PDB entry 1I4O | X-ray diffraction, 2.40 A resolution | chains A and C

# Chain A
Molecule: Caspase-7
Source organism: Homo sapiens
Notes: EC 3.4.22.-
UniProt: P55210 (CASP7_HUMAN); residue numbers follow UniProt; this construct covers 24-303
Chain sequence (280 residues; numbered 24 to 303; the number before each row is that of its first residue):
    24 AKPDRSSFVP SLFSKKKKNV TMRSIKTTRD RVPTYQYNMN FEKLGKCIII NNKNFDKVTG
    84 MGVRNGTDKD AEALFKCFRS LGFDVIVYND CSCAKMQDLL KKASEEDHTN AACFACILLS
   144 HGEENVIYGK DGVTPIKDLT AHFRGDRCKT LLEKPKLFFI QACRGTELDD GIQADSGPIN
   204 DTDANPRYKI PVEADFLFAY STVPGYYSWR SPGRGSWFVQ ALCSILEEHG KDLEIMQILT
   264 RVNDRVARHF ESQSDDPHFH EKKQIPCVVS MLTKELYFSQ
Disordered / not traced: 24-54, 197-210
UniProt features mapped onto this chain:
  - region: K38 to K41 (Exosite), K76 to R87 (Loop L1), R187 to Q196 (Loop L2), V226 to G238 (Loop L3), E274 to I288 (Loop L4)
  - active site: H144, C186
  - site: F36, S37 (Cleavage), M45, R46 (Cleavage), S47, I48 (Cleavage), R187 (Involved in allosteric regulation), Y223 (Involved in allosteric regulation)
  - modified residue: S30 (Phosphoserine), S37 (Phosphoserine), T173 (Phosphothreonine), R233 (Microbial infection: ADP-riboxanated arginine), S239 (Phosphoserine)
  - mutagenesis: S30 (S30A: Abolished phosphorylation by PAK2; when associated with A-173 and A-239; S30E: Mimics phosphorylation; does not affect thiol protease activity), K38 to K41 (Decreased ability to cleave PARP1 and PTGES3; Decreased ability to cleave PARP1), K39 to K40 (Does not affect ability to cleave PARP1; Decreased ability to cleave PARP1. Decreased RNA-binding), K39 (K39E: Decreased ability to cleave PARP1), T173 (T173A: Abolished phosphorylation by PAK2; when associated with A-30 and A-239), C186 (C186A: Abolished thiol protease activity), R187 (R187K: Does not significantly affect thiol protease catalytic efficiency; R187M/A/G: Reduced thiol protease catalytic efficiency; R187W/N: Strongly reduced thiol protease catalytic efficiency), D192 (D192A: Strongly reduced thiol protease activity), I195 to D206 (In mutant II; prevents cleavage of loop L2 region; retains significant thiol protease activity), I195 to G200 (In mutant III; prevents cleavage of loop L2 region; abolished thiol protease activity), D198 to D204 (In mutant IV; prevents cleavage of loop L2 region; retains significant thiol protease activity), D198 (D198A: Strongly reduced cleavage and activation by initiator caspases. Abolished cleavage and activation by initiator caspases; when associated with A-206. In P7-D2A mutant ...), 9 further mutagenesis entries in UniProt
From the paper describing this entry:
  - specificity-determining residues: Q276 (by similarity / conservation)

# Chain C
Molecule: Baculoviral iap repeat-containing protein 4
Source organism: Homo sapiens
UniProt: P98170 (BIRC4_HUMAN); residues 120-260 here = UniProt positions 120-260
Chain sequence (141 residues; numbered 120 to 260; the number before each row is that of its first residue):
   120 YLGSRDHFAL DRPSETHADY LLRTGQVVDI SDTIYPRNPA MYSEEARLKS FQNWPDYAHL
   180 TPRELASAGL YYTGIGDQVQ CFCCGGKLKN WEPCDRAWSE HRRHFPNCFF VLGRNLNIRS
   240 ESDAVSSDRN FPNSTNLPRN P
Disordered / not traced: 120-133, 151-260

# How chain A and chain C interact
Pairs across the interface - 30 pairs, chain A then chain C:
  G83(A) with Y139(C); T143(C)
  M84(A) with R142(C); T143(C)
  G85(A) with T143(C), hydrogen bond (backbone-backbone)
  H144(A) with T143(C); G144(C)
  T189(A) with L141(C)
  Y230(A) with L141(C); G144(C); Q145(C); V146(C), hydrogen bond (side chain-backbone)
  W232(A) with V146(C), hydrophobic; V147(C); D148(C)
  R233(A) with G144(C); V147(C); D148(C), hydrogen bond (backbone-backbone)
  S234(A) with D148(C)
  W240(A) with D148(C), hydrogen bond
  E274(A) with D148(C)
  S275(A) with D148(C)
  Q276(A) with D148(C), hydrogen bond (backbone-side chain); I149(C), hydrogen bond (side chain-backbone); S150(C)
  S277(A) with I149(C)
  D278(A) with I149(C)
  F282(A) with A137(C); L141(C), hydrophobic; V146(C), hydrophobic
Interface residues without a listed pair, chain A (18 interface residues in all): L191, P235
The authors on this interface:
  - residue pairs: R233(A)-D148(C) (backbone contact), W240(A)-D148(C) (hydrogen bond), V146(C)-Y230(A), D148(C)-Q276(A)
  - interface residues, chain A: G83(A), M84(A), H144(A), T189(A), Y230(A), W232(A), S277(A), F282(A)
  - interface residues, chain C: A137(C), L141(C), R142(C), T143(C), G144(C), V146(C), V147(C), I149(C), S150(C)

# In short
18 residues of chain A and 12 residues of chain C are in contact; the contacts include 6 hydrogen bonds. Among
the polar pairs are Y230(A)-V146(C), W240(A)-D148(C) and Q276(A)-D148(C). The authors report a backbone
contact between R233(A) and D148(C); a hydrogen bond between W240(A) and D148(C); contacts between V146(C) and
Y230(A) and D148(C) and Q276(A). The paper reports interface residues G83(A), M84(A) and A137(C) among others;
the specificity determinant Q276(A).
Here chain A is Caspase-7 and chain C is Baculoviral iap repeat-containing protein 4, both from Homo sapiens.
Entry 1I4O (Crystal structure of the xiap/caspase-7 complex) was determined by X-ray diffraction.
